PDB entry 4R6O | X-ray diffraction, 1.60 A resolution | chains B and E of the 8 polymer chains in the assembly

== Chain B ==
Molecule: Agglutinin beta-3 chain
From: Artocarpus integer
UniProt: P18673 (LECB3_ARTIN); residues 2-20 here = UniProt positions 2-20
Sequence (19 residues; numbered 2 to 20; the number before each row is that of its first residue):
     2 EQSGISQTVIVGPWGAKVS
Disordered / not traced: 2, 19-20

== Chain E ==
Molecule: Agglutinin alpha chain
From: Artocarpus integer
UniProt: P18670 (LECA_ARTIN); residues 1-133 here = UniProt positions 1-133
Sequence (133 residues; numbered 1 to 133; the number before each row is that of its first residue):
     1 GKAFDDGAFTGIREINLSYNKETAIGDFQVVYDLNGSPYVGQNHKSFITG
    51 FTPVKISLDFPSEYIMEVSGYTGNVSGYVVVRSLTFKTNKKTYGPYGVTS
   101 GTPFNLPIENGLIVGFKGSIGYWLDYFSMYLSL
Residues lining bound ligands: alpha-D-galactopyranose / 4-methyl-2H-chromen-2-one: Gly1, Phe47, Ser76, Tyr78, Val80, Gly121, Tyr122, Trp123, Asp125
Swiss-Prot annotation at these positions:
  - region: Val68 to Asn89 (IgA-binding)
  - glycosylation (N-linked (GlcNAc...) asparagine): Asn43, Asn74
What the authors report for this chain:
  - binding site for alpha-D-galactopyranose: Tyr78

== Chain B / chain E interface ==
Residue-residue contacts - 18 pairs, chain B then chain E:
  Gln3(B) - Tyr64(E)  hydrogen bond (backbone-side chain)
  Ser4(B) - Pro61(E)
  Ser4(B) - Tyr64(E)
  Ser4(B) - Leu112(E)
  Gly5(B) - Thr10(E)
  Gly5(B) - Gly11(E)
  Gly5(B) - Phe60(E)
  Gly5(B) - Pro61(E)  hydrogen bond (backbone-backbone)
  Gly5(B) - Tyr64(E)
  Gly5(B) - Leu112(E)
  Ile6(B) - Thr10(E)
  Ile6(B) - Pro61(E)  hydrophobic
  Ile6(B) - Leu112(E)
  Ser7(B) - Phe9(E)
  Ser7(B) - Thr10(E)  hydrogen bond (backbone-backbone)
  Ser7(B) - Leu112(E)
  Ser7(B) - Leu133(E)
  Gln8(B) - Leu133(E)  hydrogen bond (backbone-backbone)
Also at the interface, not in a pair above, chain E (9 interface residues in all): Val114

== In short ==
The interface between chain B and chain E involves 6 residues on one side and 9 on the other; the contacts
include 4 hydrogen bonds. Polar pairs include Gln3(B)-Tyr64(E), Gln8(B)-Leu133(E) and Gly5(B)-Pro61(E). Bound
to chain E: alpha-D-galactopyranose / 4-methyl-2H-chromen-2-one. The paper reports a binding site for
alpha-D-galactopyranose at Tyr78(E).
Here chain B is Agglutinin beta-3 chain and chain E is Agglutinin alpha chain, both from Artocarpus integer.
Entry 4R6O (Jacalin-carbohydrate interactions. Distortion of the ligand as a determinant of affinity) was
determined by X-ray diffraction together with 4R6N, 4R6P, 4R6Q and 4R6R from the same study.
